PDB entry 4FM8 | X-ray diffraction, 1.90 A resolution | chain A

# Chain A
Name: Beta-secretase 1
Organism: Homo sapiens
Notes: EC 3.4.23.46
UniProt: P56817 (BACE1_HUMAN); residues -3 to 392 here correspond to UniProt positions 58-453 (UniProt number = residue number + 61)
Sequence (404 residues; row label = number of the first residue in the row; numbers below 1 keep their minus sign (Gly-3 is residue -3)):
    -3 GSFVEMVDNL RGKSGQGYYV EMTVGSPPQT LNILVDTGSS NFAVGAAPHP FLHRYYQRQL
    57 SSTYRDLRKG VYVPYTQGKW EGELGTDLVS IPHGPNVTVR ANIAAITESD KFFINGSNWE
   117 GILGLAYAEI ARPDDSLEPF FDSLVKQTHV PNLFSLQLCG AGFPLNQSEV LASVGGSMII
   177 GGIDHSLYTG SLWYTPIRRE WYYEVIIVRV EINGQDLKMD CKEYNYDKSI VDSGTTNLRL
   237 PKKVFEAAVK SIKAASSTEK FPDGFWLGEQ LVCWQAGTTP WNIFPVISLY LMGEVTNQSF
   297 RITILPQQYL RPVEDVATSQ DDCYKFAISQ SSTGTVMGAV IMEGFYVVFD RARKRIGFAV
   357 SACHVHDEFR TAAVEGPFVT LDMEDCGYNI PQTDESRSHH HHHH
Unresolved in the structure: -3 to -2, 158-163, 399-400
Differences from the reference sequence: expression tag (393-400)
Curated features (UniProtKB/Swiss-Prot):
  - active site: Asp32, Asp228
  - modified residue (N6-acetyllysine): Lys65, Lys214, Lys218, Lys224, Lys238, Lys239, Lys246
  - glycosylation (N-linked (GlcNAc...) asparagine): Asn92, Asn111, Asn162, Asn293
Cystine bridges: Cys155-Cys359, Cys217-Cys382, Cys269-Cys319

# Summary
From UniProt: active-site residues Asp32 and Asp228.
Chain A is Beta-secretase 1 (Homo sapiens); the structure, Crystal Structure of BACE with Compound 12a, was
determined by X-ray diffraction, deposited together with 4FM7.
